8DK5 - chains A and I of the 12 polymer chains in the assembly; structure by electron microscopy, 2.71 A resolution.

# Chain A
Name: Histone H3.1
Source organism: Homo sapiens
Reference sequence: P68431 (H31_HUMAN); residues 0-135 here correspond to UniProt positions 1-136 (UniProt number = residue number + 1)
Amino-acid sequence (136 residues; each row starts with the number of its first residue; numbering starts at 0):
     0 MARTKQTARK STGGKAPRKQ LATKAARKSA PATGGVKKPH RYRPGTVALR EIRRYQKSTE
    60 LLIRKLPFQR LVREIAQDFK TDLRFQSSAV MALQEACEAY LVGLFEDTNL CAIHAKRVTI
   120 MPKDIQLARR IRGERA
Disordered / not traced: 0-37, 134-135
Swiss-Prot annotation at these positions:
  - modified residue: Arg2 (Asymmetric dimethylarginine), Thr3 (Phosphothreonine), Lys4 (Allysine), Gln5 (5-glutamyl dopamine), Thr6 (Phosphothreonine), Arg8 (Citrulline), Lys9 (N6,N6,N6-trimethyllysine), Ser10 (ADP-ribosylserine), Thr11 (Phosphothreonine), Lys14 (N6-(2-hydroxyisobutyryl)lysine), Arg17 (Asymmetric dimethylarginine), Lys18 (N6-(2-hydroxyisobutyryl)lysine), Lys23 (N6-(2-hydroxyisobutyryl)lysine), Arg26 (Citrulline), Lys27 (N6,N6,N6-trimethyllysine), Ser28 (ADP-ribosylserine), Lys36 (N6,N6,N6-trimethyllysine), Lys37 (N6-methyllysine), Tyr41 (Phosphotyrosine), Lys56 (N6,N6,N6-trimethyllysine) and 8 more in UniProt
  - lipidation: Lys18 (N6-decanoyllysine)

# Chain I
Molecule: 187-nt DNA strand
Sequence (187 nucleotides; numbered -9 to 177; the number before each row is that of its first residue; numbers below 1 keep their minus sign (DG-9 is residue -9)):
    -9 GCATAAGTTA AGTGGAGAGA AAGAATCCTC AGTGGTGAGT ATTAACATGG AACTTACTCC
    51 AACAATACAG ATGCTGAATA AATGTAGTCT AAGTGAAGGA AGAAGGAAAG GTGGGAGCTG
   111 CCATCACTCA GAATTGTCCA GCAGGGATTG TGCAAGCTTG TGAATAAAGA CACATACTTC
   171 ATGTAGT
Disordered / not traced: -9 to 10, 160-177
Sequence notes: insertion (6); conflict DG7 (Dt34520 in 2225930), DG9 (Dt34518 in 2225930), DA10 (Dt34517 in 2225930), DG13 (Dc34514 in 2225930)

# Interface between chain A and chain I
Contacting residue pairs (19):
  Arg40(A) with DA154(I), phosphate contact; DT155(I), phosphate contact
  Tyr41(A) with DA153(I), phosphate contact; DA154(I), sugar contact
  Arg42(A) with DC79(I), salt bridge to the phosphate; DA154(I), salt bridge to the phosphate
  Thr45(A) with DA153(I), phosphate contact; DA154(I), hydrogen bond to the phosphate
  Arg72(A) with DA61(I), salt bridge to the phosphate
  Arg83(A) with DG60(I), hydrogen bond to the base; DA61(I), phosphate contact
  Phe84(A) with DG60(I), sugar contact; DA61(I), hydrogen bond to the phosphate
  Gln85(A) with DG60(I), phosphate contact
  Ser86(A) with DG60(I), phosphate contact
  Arg116(A) with DA81(I), phosphate contact
  Val117(A) with DA81(I), hydrogen bond to the phosphate
  Thr118(A) with DA81(I), hydrogen bond to the phosphate
  Met120(A) with DA82(I), phosphate contact
Also at the interface, not in a pair above, chain A (17 interface residues in all): His39, Pro43, Arg63, Lys115
Also at the interface, not in a pair above, chain I (12 interface residues in all): DA70, DA71, DT78, DT80

# Overview
17 residues of chain A and 12 residues of chain I are in contact, with 5 hydrogen bonds and 3 salt bridges.
Among the polar pairs are Arg83(A)-DG60(I), Thr45(A)-DA154(I) and Phe84(A)-DA61(I).
Chain A is Histone H3.1 (Homo sapiens) and chain I is a 187-nt DNA strand; the structure, Structure of 187bp
LIN28b nucleosome with site 0 mutation, was determined by electron microscopy, deposited together with 7U0G,
7U0I, 7U0J, 8SPS and 8SPU.
